Entry 7TA4 (X-ray diffraction, 1.78 A resolution); this record covers chains B and D of the 4 polymer chains in the assembly.

Chain B:
Molecule: 3C-like proteinase
Organism: Severe acute respiratory syndrome coronavirus 2
Notes: EC 3.4.22.69
Reference sequence: P0DTD1 (R1AB_SARS2); residues 1-306 here correspond to UniProt positions 3264-3569 (UniProt number = residue number + 3263)
Sequence (306 residues; each row starts with the number of its first residue):
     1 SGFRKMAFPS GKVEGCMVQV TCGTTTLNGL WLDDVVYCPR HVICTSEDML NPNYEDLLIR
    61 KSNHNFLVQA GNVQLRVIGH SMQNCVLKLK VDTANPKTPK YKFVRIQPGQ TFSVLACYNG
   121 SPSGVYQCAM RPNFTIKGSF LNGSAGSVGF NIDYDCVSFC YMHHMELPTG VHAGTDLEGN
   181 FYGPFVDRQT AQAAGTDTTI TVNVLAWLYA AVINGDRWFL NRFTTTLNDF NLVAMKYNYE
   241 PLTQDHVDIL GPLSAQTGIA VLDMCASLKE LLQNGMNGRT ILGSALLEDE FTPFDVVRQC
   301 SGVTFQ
Disordered / not traced: 305-306
Construct notes: engineered mutation Ala-145 (Cys3408 in P0DTD1)
Curated features (UniProtKB/Swiss-Prot):
  - active site: His-41 (For 3CL-PRO activity)
  - site: Gln-306 (Cleavage)
  - cross-link (Glycyl lysine isopeptide (Lys-Gly)): Lys-5 (interchain with G-Cter in ubiquitin), Lys-90 (interchain with G-Cter in ubiquitin)
Reported in the primary citation:
  - catalytic residues: His-41
  - binding site for Nonstructural protein 9/10: Thr-24, Thr-25, Thr-26, Leu-27, His-41, Phe-140, Asn-142, Gly-143, Ser-144, His-163, Met-165, Glu-166, Leu-167, Gln-189, Gln-192
  - self-association interface (contacts with another copy of this molecule); pairs are residue here / residue on that copy: Ser-1/Glu-166, Ser-1/Phe-140
  - specificity-determining residues: His-163

Chain D:
Molecule: Nonstructural protein 9/10
Sequence (10 residues; each row starts with the number of its first residue):
   205 ATVRLQAGNA

Chain B / chain D interface:
Contacting residue pairs - 48 pairs, chain B then chain D:
  Thr-24(B) / Gly-212(D)
  Thr-24(B) / Asn-213(D)
  Thr-24(B) / Ala-214(D)  hydrogen bond (backbone-backbone)
  Thr-25(B) / Ala-211(D)
  Thr-25(B) / Gly-212(D)
  Thr-26(B) / Ala-211(D)
  Thr-26(B) / Gly-212(D)  hydrogen bond (backbone-backbone)
  Thr-26(B) / Asn-213(D)
  Thr-26(B) / Ala-214(D)
  His-41(B) / Leu-209(D)
  His-41(B) / Gln-210(D)
  His-41(B) / Ala-211(D)  hydrogen bond (side chain-backbone)
  Met-49(B) / Leu-209(D)  hydrophobic
  Phe-140(B) / Gln-210(D)  hydrogen bond (backbone-side chain)
  Leu-141(B) / Gln-210(D)
  Asn-142(B) / Gln-210(D)
  Asn-142(B) / Ala-211(D)
  Gly-143(B) / Gln-210(D)  hydrogen bond (backbone-backbone)
  Gly-143(B) / Ala-211(D)  hydrogen bond (backbone-backbone)
  Gly-143(B) / Gly-212(D)
  Ser-144(B) / Gln-210(D)  hydrogen bond (backbone-backbone)
  Ala-145(B) / Gln-210(D)  hydrogen bond (backbone-backbone)
  Ala-145(B) / Ala-211(D)
  His-163(B) / Gln-210(D)  hydrogen bond
  His-164(B) / Leu-209(D)
  His-164(B) / Gln-210(D)  hydrogen bond (backbone-backbone)
  Met-165(B) / Val-207(D)  hydrophobic
  Met-165(B) / Arg-208(D)
  Met-165(B) / Leu-209(D)  hydrophobic
  Met-165(B) / Gln-210(D)
  Glu-166(B) / Val-207(D)
  Glu-166(B) / Arg-208(D)  hydrogen bond (backbone-backbone)
  Glu-166(B) / Gln-210(D)  hydrogen bond
  Leu-167(B) / Val-207(D)  hydrophobic
  Pro-168(B) / Ala-205(D)
  Pro-168(B) / Thr-206(D)
  His-172(B) / Gln-210(D)
  Asp-187(B) / Leu-209(D)
  Arg-188(B) / Val-207(D)
  Arg-188(B) / Leu-209(D)
  Gln-189(B) / Thr-206(D)
  Gln-189(B) / Val-207(D)
  Gln-189(B) / Arg-208(D)
  Gln-189(B) / Leu-209(D)  hydrogen bond (side chain-backbone)
  Thr-190(B) / Thr-206(D)
  Thr-190(B) / Val-207(D)  hydrogen bond (backbone-backbone)
  Ala-191(B) / Ala-205(D)
  Gln-192(B) / Val-207(D)
Other interface residues (no listed pair), chain B (28 interface residues in all): Thr-21, Gly-23, Leu-27, Tyr-54

Overview:
28 residues of chain B face 10 of chain D across their interface, with 14 hydrogen bonds. Polar pairs include
His-41(B)/Ala-211(D), Phe-140(B)/Gln-210(D) and His-163(B)/Gln-210(D). Curated annotation (UniProt) lists
active-site residue His-41(B) on chain B. The paper reports the catalytic residue His-41(B); a binding site
for Nonstructural protein 9/10 at Thr-24(B), Thr-25(B) and Thr-26(B) among others.
Chain B is 3C-like proteinase (Severe acute respiratory syndrome coronavirus 2) and chain D is Nonstructural
protein 9/10; the structure, Co-crystal structure of SARS-CoV-2 Mpro C145A with substrate peptide 9/10, was
determined by X-ray diffraction (same publication as 7MB4, 7MB5, 7MB6, 7MB7, 7MB8, 7MB9 and 8 further
entries).
